6R92 - chains I and E of the 12 polymer chains in the assembly; structure by electron microscopy, 4.80 A resolution (low resolution: residue-level contacts below are approximate; hydrogen-bond / salt-bridge calls are withheld).

== Chain I ==
Molecule: Human alpha-satellite DNA
Sequence (145 nucleotides; each row starts with the number of its first residue):
     1 ATCAATATCC ACCTGCAGAT TCTACCAAAA GTGTATTTGG AAACTGCTCC ATCAAAAGGC
    61 ATGTTCAGCT GGTTCAGCTG AACATGCCTT TTGATGGAGC AGTTTCCAAA TACACTTTTG
   121 GTAGAATCTG CAGGTGGATA TTGAT

== Chain E ==
Protein: Histone H3.1
Source organism: Homo sapiens
UniProt: P68431 (H31_HUMAN); residues 1-136 here = UniProt positions 1-136
Amino-acid sequence (139 residues; row label = number of the first residue in the row; numbers below 1 keep their minus sign (Gly-2 is residue -2)):
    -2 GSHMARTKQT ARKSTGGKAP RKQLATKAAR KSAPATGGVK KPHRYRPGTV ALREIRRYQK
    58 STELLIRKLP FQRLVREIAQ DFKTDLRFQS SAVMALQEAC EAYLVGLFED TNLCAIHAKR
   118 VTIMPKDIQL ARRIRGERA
Unresolved in the structure: -2 to 38
Construct notes: expression tag (-2 to 0)
UniProt features mapped onto this chain:
  - modified residue: Arg3 (Asymmetric dimethylarginine), Thr4 (Phosphothreonine), Lys5 (Allysine), Gln6 (5-glutamyl dopamine), Thr7 (Phosphothreonine), Arg9 (Citrulline), Lys10 (N6,N6,N6-trimethyllysine), Ser11 (ADP-ribosylserine), Thr12 (Phosphothreonine), Lys15 (N6-(2-hydroxyisobutyryl)lysine), Arg18 (Asymmetric dimethylarginine), Lys19 (N6-(2-hydroxyisobutyryl)lysine), Lys24 (N6-(2-hydroxyisobutyryl)lysine), Arg27 (Citrulline), Lys28 (N6,N6,N6-trimethyllysine), Ser29 (ADP-ribosylserine), Lys37 (N6,N6,N6-trimethyllysine), Lys38 (N6-methyllysine), Tyr42 (Phosphotyrosine), Lys57 (N6,N6,N6-trimethyllysine) and 8 more in UniProt
  - lipidation: Lys19 (N6-decanoyllysine)
  - natural variant: Lys28 (K28M: In GLM), Lys37 (K37I: Found in pediatric undifferentiated soft tissue sarcoma samples; uncertain significance; K37M: Found in pediatric undifferentiated soft tissue sarcoma samples; uncertain significance)

== Interface between chain I and chain E ==
Residue-residue contacts (21):
  DA7(I) - His40(E)
  DA7(I) - Tyr42(E)
  DT8(I) - Arg50(E)
  DC9(I) - Arg50(E)
  DA82(I) - Pro44(E)
  DA82(I) - Gly45(E)
  DC83(I) - Arg41(E)
  DC83(I) - Pro44(E)
  DC83(I) - Gly45(E)
  DC83(I) - Thr46(E)
  DC83(I) - Val47(E)
  DC83(I) - Ala48(E)
  DA84(I) - Arg41(E)
  DT91(I) - Arg64(E)
  DT91(I) - Leu66(E)
  DT91(I) - Arg70(E)
  DT92(I) - Arg64(E)
  DT92(I) - Lys65(E)
  DT92(I) - Leu66(E)
  DC100(I) - Arg84(E)
  DA101(I) - Arg84(E)
Also at the interface, not in a pair above, chain I (12 interface residues in all): DC10, DG99
Also at the interface, not in a pair above, chain E (17 interface residues in all): Arg43, Lys57, Pro67

== In short ==
12 residues of chain I and 17 residues of chain E are in contact.
Here chain I is Human alpha-satellite DNA and chain E is Histone H3.1 (Homo sapiens). Entry 6R92 (Cryo-EM
structure of NCP-THF2(+1)-UV-DDB class B) was determined by electron microscopy together with 6R8Y, 6R8Z,
6R90, 6R91, 6R93 and 6R94 from the same study.
